9G9J - chains B and H of the 9 polymer chains in the assembly; structure by electron microscopy, 3.05 A resolution.

# Chain B
Name: CRISPR system Cms protein Csm2
From: Enterococcus italicus DSM 15952
UniProt: E6LHV6 (CSM2_ENTI1); numbering as in UniProt (aligned over 1-140)
Sequence (140 residues; row label = number of the first residue in the row):
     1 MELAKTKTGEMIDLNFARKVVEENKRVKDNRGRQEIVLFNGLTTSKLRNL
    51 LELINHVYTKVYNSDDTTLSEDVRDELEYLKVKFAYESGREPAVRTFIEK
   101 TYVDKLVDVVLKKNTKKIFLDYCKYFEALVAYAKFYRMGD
Unresolved in the structure: 1-14, 27-35, 138-140

# Chain H
Name: CRISPR system Cms protein Csm5
From: Enterococcus italicus DSM 15952
UniProt: E6LHV3 (CSM5_ENTI1); residues 1-349 here = UniProt positions 1-349
Sequence (379 residues; each row starts with the number of its first residue):
     1 MIEKVYQVKLKVYGPVHIGSGKIIRKQEYIYDRRKSLAHIVDGPNLVKFL
    51 NKKGKFTAYLQYLNTTKERADLYTFLRQEQIDTNDWKTFVLYTERVNQGK
   101 IDMKDHNPYSRTSTNRRQVDKGMNDLHLFVRDGRGDLYIPGSSLKGALRT
   151 VLEGANQSAEAFHSLSISDSLPIDPKNLAIYQKIDINKELKPMPLYRECV
   201 NVGTTVEFTMKINSDDWTIEKIEKQIQQAYLQYWNKWFVGMVTTPGGKAF
   251 IKGGGLPSVLHAKHRPTVLFLGGGTGFPSKTTHYLQKPKEQAQKDIFAIL
   301 QRRFRNVYGKMATVPKNVPMVLKGTVNDSTNKWYQQGVCLLEFQPIGEAL
   351 EVLFQGPGGGWSHPQFEKGGGWSHPQFEK
Unresolved in the structure: 1-2, 101-120, 155-160, 261-265, 322-327, 346-379
Sequence notes: expression tag (350-379)

# Chain B / chain H interface
Residue-residue contacts (18):
  Asp75(B) - Pro44(H)
  Glu76(B) - Pro44(H)
  Glu78(B) - Val47(H)
  Glu78(B) - Asn51(H)  hydrogen bond
  Tyr79(B) - Glu28(H)  hydrogen bond
  Tyr79(B) - Gly43(H)
  Tyr79(B) - Pro44(H)
  Tyr79(B) - Val47(H)  hydrophobic
  Val82(B) - Val47(H)  hydrophobic
  Val82(B) - Phe56(H)  hydrophobic
  Lys83(B) - Glu28(H)  salt bridge
  Tyr86(B) - Arg25(H)  hydrogen bond (side chain-backbone)
  Tyr86(B) - Lys26(H)
  Tyr86(B) - Gln27(H)  hydrogen bond (side chain-backbone)
  Tyr86(B) - Glu28(H)  hydrogen bond (side chain-backbone)
  Gly89(B) - Lys67(H)
  Arg90(B) - Arg25(H)
  Arg95(B) - Lys67(H)
Other interface residues (no listed pair), chain B (11 interface residues in all): Ala85
Other interface residues (no listed pair), chain H (13 interface residues in all): Ile24, Leu63, Arg69

# Summary
11 residues of chain B and 13 residues of chain H are in contact, with 5 hydrogen bonds and 1 salt bridge.
Among the polar pairs are Lys83(B)-Glu28(H), Glu78(B)-Asn51(H) and Tyr79(B)-Glu28(H).
Here chain B is CRISPR system Cms protein Csm2 and chain H is CRISPR system Cms protein Csm5, both from
Enterococcus italicus DSM 15952. Entry 9G9J (CryoEM structure of Enterococcus italicus Csm-crRNA complex bound
to pNppA3 and AMPNPP) was determined by electron microscopy together with 9G9A, 9G9B, 9G9C, 9G9D, 9G9E, 9G9F
and 4 further entries from the same study.
